PDB entry 6VN0 | electron microscopy, 4.25 A resolution (low resolution: residue-level contacts below are approximate; hydrogen-bond / salt-bridge calls are withheld) | chains H and L of the 12 polymer chains in the assembly

== Chain H ==
Name: RM20F Fab Heavy Chain
From: Macaca mulatta
Notes: antibody fragment or engineered binder
Sequence (126 residues; numbered 1 to 113 plus 13 insertion-coded residues; the number before each row is that of its first residue; a row labelled like 82A-82C holds insertion residues (82A, then the next letters in order)):
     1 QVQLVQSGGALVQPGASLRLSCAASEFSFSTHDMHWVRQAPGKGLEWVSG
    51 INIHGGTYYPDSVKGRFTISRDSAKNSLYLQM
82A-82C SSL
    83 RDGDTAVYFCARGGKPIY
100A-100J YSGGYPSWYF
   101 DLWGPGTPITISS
Disordered / not traced: 1
Disulfide bonds: Cys-22/Cys-92

== Chain L ==
Name: RM20F Kappa Chain
From: Macaca mulatta
Sequence (107 residues; each row starts with the number of its first residue):
     1 DVVMTQSPGFRSVTLKEKVSITCQASQTIGTNLHWYQQKPGQSPKLLIKY
    51 SSQSISGVPSRFSGSGSGTDFTLTINSLEADDAATYYCQQTNSFPCTFGP
   101 GTKVEIK
Disulfide bonds: Cys-23/Cys-88

== Interface between chain H and chain L ==
Pairs across the interface - 19 pairs, chain H then chain L:
  Gln-39(H) with Gln-38(L)
  Gly-44(H) with Phe-98(L)
  Leu-45(H) with Pro-44(L); Phe-98(L)
  Glu-46(H) with Phe-98(L)
  Trp-47(H) with Phe-94(L); Cys-96(L)
  Ile-99(H) with Tyr-50(L)
  Ser-100G(H) with Thr-91(L)
  Trp-100H(H) with Thr-91(L); Phe-94(L)
  Tyr-100I(H) with His-34(L); Tyr-36(L); Tyr-50(L)
  Phe-100J(H) with Tyr-36(L); Leu-46(L)
  Trp-103(H) with Tyr-36(L); Pro-44(L)
  Gly-104(H) with Ser-43(L)
Interface residues without a listed pair, chain H (16 interface residues in all): Tyr-59, Phe-91, Asp-101, Pro-105
Interface residues without a listed pair, chain L (13 interface residues in all): Lys-45, Gln-89

== Summary ==
The interface between chain H and chain L involves 16 residues on one side and 13 on the other.
Here chain H is RM20F Fab Heavy Chain and chain L is RM20F Kappa Chain, both from Macaca mulatta. Entry 6VN0
(BG505 SOSIP.v4.1 in complex with rhesus macaque Fab RM20F) was determined by electron microscopy together
with 6VOR, 6VSR, 6VO1 and 6VLR from the same study.
